3WMM - chains C and L of the 36 polymer chains in the assembly; structure by X-ray diffraction, 3.01 A resolution.

# Chain C
Name: Photosynthetic reaction center C subunit
Source organism: Thermochromatium tepidum
Reference sequence: D2Z0P5 (D2Z0P5_THETI); numbering as in UniProt (aligned over 1-404)
Sequence (404 residues; numbered 1 to 404; the number before each row is that of its first residue):
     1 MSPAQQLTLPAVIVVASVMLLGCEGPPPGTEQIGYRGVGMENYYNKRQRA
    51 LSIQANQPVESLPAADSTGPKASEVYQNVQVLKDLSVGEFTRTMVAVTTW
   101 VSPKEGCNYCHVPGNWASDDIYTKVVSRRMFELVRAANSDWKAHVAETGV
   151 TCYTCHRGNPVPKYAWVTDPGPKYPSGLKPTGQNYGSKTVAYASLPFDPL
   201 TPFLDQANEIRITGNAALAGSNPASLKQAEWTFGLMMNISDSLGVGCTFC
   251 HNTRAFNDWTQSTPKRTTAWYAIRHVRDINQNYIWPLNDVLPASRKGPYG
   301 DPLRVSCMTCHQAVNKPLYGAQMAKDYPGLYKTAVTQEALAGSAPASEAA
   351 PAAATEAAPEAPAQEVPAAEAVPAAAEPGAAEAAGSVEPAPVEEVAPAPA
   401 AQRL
Not modelled in the structure: 1-16, 334-404
Curated features (UniProtKB/Swiss-Prot):
  - binding site (heme): Met-94, Cys-107, Cys-110, His-111, Met-130, His-144, Cys-152, Cys-155, His-156, Met-236, Cys-247, Cys-250, His-251, Cys-307, Cys-310, His-311
  - lipidation: Cys-23 (N-palmitoyl cysteine)

# Chain L
Name: Photosynthetic reaction center L subunit
Source organism: Thermochromatium tepidum
Reference sequence: D2Z0P3 (D2Z0P3_THETI); residues 1-281 here = UniProt positions 1-281
Sequence (281 residues; each row starts with the number of its first residue):
     1 MAMLSFEKKYRVRGGTLIGGDLFDFWVGPFYVGFFGVVGFCFTLLGVLLI
    51 VWGATIGPTGPTSDLQTYNLWRISIAPPDLSYGLRMAPLTEGGLWQIITI
   101 CAAGAFISWALREVEICRKLGIGFHVPFAFSFAIGAYLVLVFVRPLLMGA
   151 WGHGFPYGILSHLDWVSNVGYQFLHFHYNPAHMLAISFFFTNCLALSMHG
   201 SLILSVTNPQKGEPVKTSEHENTFFRDIVGYSIGALAIHRLGLFLALSAA
   251 FWSAVCILISGPFWTRGWPEWWNWWLELPLW
Not modelled in the structure: 1

# Chain C / chain L interface
Contacting residue pairs (85):
  Ser-17(C) / Trp-272(L)
  Val-18(C) / Pro-180(L)
  Val-18(C) / Trp-271(L)
  Val-18(C) / Trp-272(L)
  Val-18(C) / Trp-274(L)  hydrophobic
  Met-19(C) / Pro-180(L)  hydrophobic
  Met-19(C) / Leu-184(L)  hydrophobic
  Met-19(C) / Trp-252(L)  hydrophobic
  Leu-20(C) / Pro-180(L)  hydrophobic
  Leu-20(C) / Ile-259(L)  hydrophobic
  Leu-20(C) / Trp-268(L)  hydrophobic
  Leu-20(C) / Trp-271(L)
  Gly-22(C) / Phe-263(L)
  Cys-23(C) / Phe-263(L)
  Cys-23(C) / Trp-264(L)  hydrophobic
  Cys-23(C) / Trp-271(L)
  Glu-24(C) / Pro-262(L)
  Glu-24(C) / Phe-263(L)  hydrogen bond (backbone-backbone)
  Glu-24(C) / Trp-264(L)
  Glu-24(C) / Thr-265(L)  hydrogen bond (side chain-backbone)
  Gly-25(C) / Pro-262(L)
  Pro-26(C) / Pro-262(L)
  Pro-26(C) / Phe-263(L)
  Pro-27(C) / Leu-147(L)
  Pro-28(C) / Leu-147(L)
  Pro-28(C) / Met-148(L)  hydrophobic
  Pro-28(C) / Gly-261(L)
  Pro-28(C) / Pro-262(L)
  Pro-28(C) / Thr-265(L)
  Thr-30(C) / Met-148(L)
  Thr-30(C) / His-153(L)
  Gln-32(C) / Asp-79(L)  hydrogen bond
  Gln-32(C) / Leu-80(L)  hydrogen bond (side chain-backbone)
  Tyr-35(C) / Pro-58(L)
  Arg-36(C) / Pro-58(L)  hydrogen bond (side chain-backbone)
  Arg-36(C) / Ala-76(L)
  Arg-36(C) / Pro-77(L)
  Arg-36(C) / Pro-78(L)
  Arg-36(C) / Asp-79(L)
  Arg-36(C) / Thr-90(L)  hydrogen bond (side chain-backbone)
  Arg-36(C) / Glu-91(L)  salt bridge
  Arg-36(C) / Gly-92(L)
  Gly-37(C) / Pro-77(L)
  Gly-37(C) / Pro-156(L)
  Val-38(C) / Asn-168(L)  hydrogen bond (backbone-side chain)
  Gly-39(C) / Trp-165(L)
  Gly-39(C) / Asn-168(L)
  Gly-39(C) / Val-169(L)
  Met-40(C) / Asn-168(L)
  Glu-41(C) / Leu-80(L)
  Glu-41(C) / Gly-152(L)
  Glu-41(C) / His-153(L)  salt bridge
  Glu-41(C) / Gln-172(L)  hydrogen bond (backbone-side chain)
  Asn-42(C) / Gln-172(L)
  Tyr-43(C) / Arg-144(L)
  Tyr-43(C) / Met-148(L)  hydrophobic
  Tyr-43(C) / His-153(L)
  Tyr-43(C) / Gln-172(L)
  Tyr-43(C) / Phe-173(L)  hydrophobic
  Tyr-43(C) / Thr-265(L)
  Tyr-44(C) / Thr-265(L)
  Asn-45(C) / Thr-265(L)  hydrogen bond (backbone-side chain)
  Lys-188(C) / Glu-270(L)  salt bridge
  Ala-191(C) / Leu-174(L)  hydrophobic
  Ala-191(C) / Pro-269(L)
  Ala-191(C) / Glu-270(L)  hydrogen bond (backbone-backbone)
  Tyr-192(C) / Pro-269(L)
  Tyr-192(C) / Glu-270(L)
  Tyr-192(C) / Asn-273(L)  hydrogen bond
  Ser-194(C) / Tyr-178(L)  hydrogen bond
  Phe-233(C) / His-175(L)
  Met-237(C) / Leu-174(L)  hydrophobic
  Ser-240(C) / Leu-174(L)
  Asp-241(C) / Arg-266(L)  salt bridge
  Asp-241(C) / Glu-270(L)
  Gly-246(C) / Gln-172(L)
  Cys-247(C) / Tyr-171(L)
  Thr-248(C) / Asn-168(L)
  Thr-248(C) / Gln-172(L)  hydrogen bond
  Asn-252(C) / Asn-168(L)  hydrogen bond
  Thr-253(C) / Ser-167(L)  hydrogen bond
  Thr-253(C) / Asn-168(L)  hydrogen bond
  Thr-253(C) / Tyr-171(L)
  Arg-254(C) / Asp-164(L)  salt bridge
  Phe-256(C) / Tyr-171(L)
Interface residues without a listed pair, chain C (43 interface residues in all): Leu-21, Ala-193, Gly-244, His-251
Interface residues without a listed pair, chain L (46 interface residues in all): Ser-81, Ala-181, Val-255

# In short
The interface between chain C and chain L involves 43 residues on one side and 46 on the other; the contacts
include 16 hydrogen bonds and 5 salt bridges. Among the polar pairs are Arg-36(C)/Glu-91(L),
Glu-41(C)/His-153(L) and Lys-188(C)/Glu-270(L).
Chain C is Photosynthetic reaction center C subunit and chain L is Photosynthetic reaction center L subunit,
both from Thermochromatium tepidum; the structure, Crystal structure of the LH1-RC complex from
Thermochromatium tepidum in C2 form, was determined by X-ray diffraction.
